6GSV - chains A and B; structure by X-ray diffraction, 1.75 A resolution.

[Chain A (and B)]
Protein: Mu class glutathione S-transferase of isoenzyme 3-3
From: Rattus rattus
Notes: EC 2.5.1.18; chain B of this document is another copy of the same molecule, construct and numbering; everything in this record applies to it too
Reference sequence: P04905 (GSTM1_RAT); residues 1-217 here = UniProt positions 1-217
Sequence (217 residues; each row starts with the number of its first residue):
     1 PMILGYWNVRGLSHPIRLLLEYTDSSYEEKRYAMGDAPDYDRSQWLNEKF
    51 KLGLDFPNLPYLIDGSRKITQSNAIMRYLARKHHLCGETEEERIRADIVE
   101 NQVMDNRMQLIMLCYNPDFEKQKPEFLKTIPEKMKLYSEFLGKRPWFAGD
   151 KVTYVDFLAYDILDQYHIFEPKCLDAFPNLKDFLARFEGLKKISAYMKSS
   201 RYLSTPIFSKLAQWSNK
Sequence notes: engineered mutation Ser13 (Thr in P04905)
Residues lining bound ligands: GPS (L-gamma-glutamyl-S-[(9S,10S)-10-hydroxy-9,10-dihydrophenanthren-9-yl]-L-cysteinylglycine): Tyr6, Trp7, Val9, Gly11, Leu12, Arg42, Trp45, Leu46, Lys49, Asn58, Leu59, Pro60, Gln71, Ser72, Met104, Arg107, Met108, Ile111, Tyr115, Phe208, Ser209

[Interface between chain A and chain B]
Contacting residue pairs - 51 pairs, chain A then chain B:
  Asp55(A) with Leu136(B); Phe140(B)
  Phe56(A) with Ile98(B), hydrophobic; Gln102(B); Leu136(B); Tyr137(B); Phe140(B), hydrophobic
  Asn58(A) with Asp105(B)
  Arg67(A) with Glu90(B); Ile94(B)
  Thr70(A) with Ile98(B)
  Gln71(A) with Ile98(B); Asn101(B); Gln102(B), hydrogen bond; Asp105(B), hydrogen bond
  Asn73(A) with Asn101(B), hydrogen bond
  Ala74(A) with Asp97(B); Ile98(B)
  Arg77(A) with Arg77(B); Asp97(B)
  Tyr78(A) with Glu90(B); Ile94(B), hydrophobic
  Arg81(A) with Glu90(B), salt bridge; Arg93(B); Ile94(B); Asp97(B), salt bridge
  Glu90(A) with Arg67(B); Tyr78(B); Arg81(B), salt bridge
  Arg93(A) with Arg81(B)
  Ile94(A) with Tyr78(B), hydrophobic; Arg81(B)
  Asp97(A) with Ala74(B); Arg77(B); Arg81(B), salt bridge
  Ile98(A) with Phe56(B), hydrophobic; Thr70(B); Gln71(B); Ala74(B), hydrophobic
  Asn101(A) with Gln71(B); Asn73(B), hydrogen bond
  Gln102(A) with Phe56(B); Gln71(B), hydrogen bond
  Asp105(A) with Gln71(B), hydrogen bond
  Glu132(A) with Phe50(B)
  Leu136(A) with Asp55(B); Phe56(B), hydrophobic; Pro57(B)
  Tyr137(A) with Phe56(B)
  Phe140(A) with Asp55(B); Phe56(B), hydrophobic
Also at the interface, not in a pair above, chain A (27 interface residues in all): Pro57, Lys68, Ile69, Glu100
Also at the interface, not in a pair above, chain B (27 interface residues in all): Asn58, Lys68, Ile69, Glu100

[In short]
Chain A and chain B each contribute 27 residues to their interface; the contacts include 6 hydrogen bonds and
4 salt bridges. Polar contacts include Arg81(A)-Glu90(B), Arg81(A)-Asp97(B) and Gln71(A)-Gln102(B). Ligands of
chain A: compound GPS.
Chain A and chain B are both Mu class glutathione S-transferase of isoenzyme 3-3 (Rattus rattus); the
structure, First-sphere and second-sphere electrostatic effects in the active site of a class mu glutathione
transferase, was determined by X-ray diffraction, deposited together with 6GST, 6GSU, 6GSW, 6GSX and 6GSY.
